PDB entry 9IM0 | electron microscopy, 2.95 A resolution | chains D and A of the 3 polymer chains in the assembly

# Chain D (and A)
Protein: Primase D5
Organism: Monkeypox virus
Notes: chain A of this document is another copy of the same molecule, construct and numbering; everything in this record applies to it too
UniProt: Q5IXS3 (Q5IXS3_MONPV); residue numbers follow UniProt; this construct covers 1-785
Chain sequence (785 residues; row label = number of the first residue in the row):
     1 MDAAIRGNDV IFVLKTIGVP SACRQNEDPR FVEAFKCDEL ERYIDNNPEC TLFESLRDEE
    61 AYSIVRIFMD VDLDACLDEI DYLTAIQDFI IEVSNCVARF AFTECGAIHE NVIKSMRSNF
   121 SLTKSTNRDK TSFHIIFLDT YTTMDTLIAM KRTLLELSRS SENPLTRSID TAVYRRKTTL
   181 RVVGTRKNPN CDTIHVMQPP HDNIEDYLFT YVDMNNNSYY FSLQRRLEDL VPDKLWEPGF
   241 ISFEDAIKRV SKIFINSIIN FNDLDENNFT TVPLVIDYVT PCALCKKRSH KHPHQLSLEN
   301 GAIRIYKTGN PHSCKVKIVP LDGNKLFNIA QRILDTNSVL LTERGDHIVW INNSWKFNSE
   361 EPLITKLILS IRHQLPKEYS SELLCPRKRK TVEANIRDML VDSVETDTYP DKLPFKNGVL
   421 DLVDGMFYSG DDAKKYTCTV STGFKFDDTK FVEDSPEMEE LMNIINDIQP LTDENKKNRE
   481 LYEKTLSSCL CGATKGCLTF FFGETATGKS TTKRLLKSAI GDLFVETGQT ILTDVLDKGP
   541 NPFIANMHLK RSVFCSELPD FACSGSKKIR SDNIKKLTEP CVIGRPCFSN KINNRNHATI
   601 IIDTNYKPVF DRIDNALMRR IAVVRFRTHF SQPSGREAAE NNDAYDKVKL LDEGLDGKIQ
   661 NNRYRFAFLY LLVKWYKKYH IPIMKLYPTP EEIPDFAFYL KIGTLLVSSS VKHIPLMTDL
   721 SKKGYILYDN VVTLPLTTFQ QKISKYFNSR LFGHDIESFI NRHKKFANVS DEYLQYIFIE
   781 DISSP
Disordered / not traced: 1, 227-785 (chain A: 1, 73-82, 126-131, 321-785)

# How chain D and chain A interact
Residue-residue contacts (6; chain D residue first):
  Ile80(D) with Arg304(A); Tyr306(A); Val316(A), hydrophobic
  Leu83(D) with Pro311(A)
  Thr84(D) with Val316(A)
  Gln87(D) with Val316(A)
Other interface residues (no listed pair), chain D (5 interface residues in all): Glu79
Other interface residues (no listed pair), chain A (6 interface residues in all): His312, Lys315

# Overview
The interface between chain D and chain A involves 5 residues on one side and 6 on the other.
Chain D and chain A are both Primase D5 (Monkeypox virus); the structure, The Cryo-EM structure of MPXV E5 in
complex with ssDNA focused on primase and Zn binding ..., was determined by electron microscopy together with
9ILY, 9ILZ, 9IM1, 9IM2 and 9IM3 from the same study.
